PDB entry 8F9G | electron microscopy, 3.20 A resolution | chains B and F of the 8 polymer chains in the assembly

[Chain B]
Name: BG505_MD64_N332-GT5 gp41
Source organism: synthetic construct
Chain sequence (162 residues; numbered 512 to 673; the number before each row is that of its first residue):
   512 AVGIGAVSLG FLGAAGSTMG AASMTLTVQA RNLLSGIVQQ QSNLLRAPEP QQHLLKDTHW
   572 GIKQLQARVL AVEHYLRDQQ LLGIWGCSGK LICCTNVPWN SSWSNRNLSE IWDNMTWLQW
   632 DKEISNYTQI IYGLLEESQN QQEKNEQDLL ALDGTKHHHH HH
Disordered / not traced: 512-519, 546-571, 665-673
Disulfide bonds: Cys598-Cys604
Glycans and other covalent adducts: N-acetylglucosamine (NAG) linked to Asn611
Ligand contacts: N-acetylglucosamine (NAG; 2-acetamido-2-deoxy-beta-D-glucopyranose): Gly524, Gly527, Ser528

[Chain F]
Name: BG505_MD64_N332-GT5 gp120
Source organism: synthetic construct
Chain sequence (481 residues; row label = number of the first residue in the row; note: 14 numbers in that range are skipped by the numbering (no residue carries them; nothing is unmodelled there); a row labelled like 185A-185K holds insertion residues (185A, then the next letters in order)):
    31 AENLWVTVYY GVPVWKDAET TLFCASDAKA YETEKHNVWA THACVPTDPN PQEIHLENVT
    91 EEFNMWKNNM VEQMHEDIIS LWDQSLKPCV KLTPLCVTLQ CTNYAPKLRS M
   150 MRGEIKNCSF NMTTELRDKK QKVYSLFYRL DVVQIN
185A-185K ENQGNRSNNSN
   189 KEYRLINCNT SAITQACPKV SFEPIPIHYC APAGFAILKC KDKKFNGTGP CPSVSTVQCT
   249 HGIKPVVSTQ LLLNGSLAEE EVIIRSENIT NNAKNILVQL NTPVQINCTR PSNNTVKSIR
   309 I
   312 GPGQAFYYFG DV
  323A L
   324 GHVRMAHCNI SKATWNETLG KVVKQLRKHF GNNTIIRFAQ SSGGDLEVTT HSFNCGGEFF
   384 YCNTSGLFNS TWIS
   399 NTSVQGSNST GSNDSLILPC WIKQIINMWQ RIGQAMYAPP IQGVIRCVSN ITGLILTRDG
   459 GSTNSTTETF RPGGGDMRDN WRSELYKYKV VKIEPLGVAP TRCKRRVVGR RRRRR
Disordered / not traced: 31-32, 58-65, 185A-185K, 399-411, 458-463, 505-513
Disulfide bonds: Cys54-Cys74, Cys119-Cys205, Cys126-Cys196, Cys131-Cys157, Cys218-Cys247, Cys228-Cys239, Cys296-Cys331, Cys378-Cys445, Cys385-Cys418
Glycans and other covalent adducts: N-acetylglucosamine (NAG) linked to Asn88, Asn156, Asn160, Asn197, Asn234, Asn262, Asn276, Asn295, Asn301, Asn332, Asn339, Asn355, Asn386, Asn392, Asn448

[Chain B / chain F interface]
Pairs across the interface - 6 pairs, chain B then chain F:
  Gln658(B) - Tyr39(F)  hydrogen bond
  Leu661(B) - Cys501(F)  hydrophobic
  Leu661(B) - Arg503(F)
  Leu661(B) - Arg504(F)
  Ala662(B) - Arg500(F)
  Asp664(B) - Lys502(F)  salt bridge
Also at the interface, not in a pair above, chain F (8 interface residues in all): Thr37, Thr499

[Summary]
4 residues of chain B face 8 of chain F across their interface, with 1 hydrogen bond and 1 salt bridge. Polar
pairs include Asp664(B)-Lys502(F) and Gln658(B)-Tyr39(F). Chain B binds N-acetylglucosamine. Covalently linked
N-acetylglucosamine: at Asn611(B).
Chain B is BG505_MD64_N332-GT5 gp41 and chain F is BG505_MD64_N332-GT5 gp120, both from synthetic construct;
the structure, HIV Env germline targeting BG505_MD64_N332-GT5 SOSIP in complex with V3-glycan polyclonal Fab
isolated from immunized BG18HCgl ..., was determined by electron microscopy (same publication as 8F92, 8F9M
and 8VFV).
